PDB entry 6JQO | electron microscopy, 3.10 A resolution | chains E and F of the 6 polymer chains in the assembly

== Chain E (and F) ==
Molecule: Bifunctional protein PaaZ
Organism: Escherichia coli K-12
Notes: EC 3.3.2.12, 1.2.1.91; chain F of this document is another copy of the same molecule, construct and numbering; everything in this record applies to it too
UniProtKB: P77455 (PAAZ_ECOLI); residues 2-681 here = UniProt positions 2-681
Amino-acid sequence (688 residues; each row starts with the number of its first residue; numbers below 1 keep their minus sign (Met-6 is residue -6)):
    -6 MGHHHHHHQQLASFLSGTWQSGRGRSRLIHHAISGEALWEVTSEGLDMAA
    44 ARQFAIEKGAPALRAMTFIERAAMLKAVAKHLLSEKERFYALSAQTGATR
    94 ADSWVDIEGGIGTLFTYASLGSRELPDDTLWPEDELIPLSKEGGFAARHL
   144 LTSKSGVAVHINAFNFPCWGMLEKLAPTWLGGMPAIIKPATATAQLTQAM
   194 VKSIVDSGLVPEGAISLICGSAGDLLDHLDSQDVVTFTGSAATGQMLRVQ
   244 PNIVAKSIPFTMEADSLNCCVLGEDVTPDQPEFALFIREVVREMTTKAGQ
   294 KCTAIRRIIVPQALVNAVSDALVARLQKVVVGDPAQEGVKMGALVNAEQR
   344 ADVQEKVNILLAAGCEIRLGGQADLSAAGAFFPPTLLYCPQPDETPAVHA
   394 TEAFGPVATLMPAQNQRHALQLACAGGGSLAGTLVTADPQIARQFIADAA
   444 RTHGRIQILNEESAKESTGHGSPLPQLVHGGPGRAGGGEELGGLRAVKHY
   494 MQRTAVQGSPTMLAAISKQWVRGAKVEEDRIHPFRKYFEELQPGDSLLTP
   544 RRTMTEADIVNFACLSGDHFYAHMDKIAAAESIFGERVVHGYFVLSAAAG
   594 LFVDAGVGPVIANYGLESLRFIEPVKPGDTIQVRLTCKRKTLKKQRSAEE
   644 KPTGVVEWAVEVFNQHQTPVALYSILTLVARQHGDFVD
Unresolved in the structure: -6 to 1, 680-681
Sequence notes: initiating methionine (-6); expression tag (-5 to 1)
Small-molecule neighbours:
  - crotonyl coenzyme A (COO), molecule 1: Lys69, Leu76, Trp97, Val98, Gly102, Gly105, Phe108, Thr109, Ser112, Phe159, Trp162, Ser465, Pro466, Leu467, Gln469, Arg639
  - crotonyl coenzyme A (COO), molecule 2: Pro131, Leu132, Ser133
  - NADP (NAP; NADP nicotinamide-adenine-dinucleotide phosphate): Arg20, Ile154, Asn155, Ala156, Phe157, Asn158, Lys181, Pro182, Ala183, Thr184, Phe230, Thr231, Gly232, Ser233, Thr236, Leu240, Glu256, Ala257, Asp258, Cys295, Glu395, Phe397, Leu423, His472
What the authors report for this chain:
  - binding site for NADP: Ala257, Cys295, His472
  - binding site for crotonyl coenzyme A: Lys69, Phe108, Phe159, Trp162, Arg639
  - catalytic residues: Glu256, Cys295, Asp561, His566 (citing earlier work)
  - mutagenesis - K69A, R613A, K636A: decreased growth
  - mutagenesis - C295A: abolished growth in response to PA as the sole carbon source
  - mutagenesis - K69A: unchanged stability

== Chain E / chain F interface ==
Pairs across the interface (204):
  Arg57(E) - Arg444(F)
  Asp121(E) - Arg436(F)  salt bridge
  Leu123(E) - Arg436(F)
  Leu123(E) - Ile439(F)  hydrophobic
  Glu126(E) - Arg488(F)  salt bridge
  Asp127(E) - Arg488(F)  salt bridge
  Ile130(E) - Gln469(F)
  Ile130(E) - Leu470(F)  hydrophobic
  Leu132(E) - Gln469(F)
  Leu132(E) - Leu470(F)  hydrophobic
  Ser133(E) - Glu459(F)
  Lys134(E) - Glu459(F)
  Glu135(E) - Glu459(F)
  Gly137(E) - Glu455(F)
  Gly137(E) - Ser456(F)
  Phe138(E) - Ser456(F)
  Phe138(E) - Glu459(F)
  Phe138(E) - Ser460(F)
  Phe138(E) - Thr461(F)
  Ala140(E) - Leu470(F)  hydrophobic
  His142(E) - Gln469(F)
  His142(E) - Leu470(F)
  His142(E) - Val471(F)
  His142(E) - Arg488(F)
  Thr145(E) - Ala443(F)
  Ser146(E) - Arg444(F)  hydrogen bond (backbone-side chain)
  Ser148(E) - Arg444(F)
  Ser224(E) - Gly476(F)
  Gln225(E) - Arg444(F)
  Gln225(E) - Thr445(F)
  Gln238(E) - Val247(F)  hydrogen bond (side chain-backbone)
  Gln238(E) - Ala248(F)  hydrogen bond (side chain-backbone)
  Arg241(E) - Val247(F)
  Arg241(E) - Ser250(F)  hydrogen bond
  Val242(E) - Val242(F)  hydrophobic
  Val242(E) - Val247(F)  hydrophobic
  Val247(E) - Gln238(F)  hydrogen bond (backbone-side chain)
  Val247(E) - Arg241(F)
  Val247(E) - Val242(F)  hydrophobic
  Ala248(E) - Gln238(F)  hydrogen bond (backbone-side chain)
  Lys249(E) - Gly476(F)
  Ser250(E) - Arg241(F)  hydrogen bond
  Ser250(E) - Met255(F)
  Ser250(E) - Gly476(F)
  Ser250(E) - Gly479(F)
  Met255(E) - Ser250(F)
  Pro432(E) - Met505(F)  hydrophobic
  Pro432(E) - Ala508(F)
  Ala435(E) - Met505(F)  hydrophobic
  Arg436(E) - Asp121(F)  salt bridge
  Arg436(E) - Leu123(F)
  Arg436(E) - Ala508(F)
  Arg436(E) - Ile509(F)  hydrogen bond (side chain-backbone)
  Arg436(E) - Lys511(F)
  Ile439(E) - Leu123(F)  hydrophobic
  Ile439(E) - Ile509(F)  hydrophobic
  Ala443(E) - Thr145(F)
  Ala443(E) - Gln495(F)
  Ala443(E) - Thr497(F)  hydrogen bond (backbone-side chain)
  Arg444(E) - Arg57(F)
  Arg444(E) - Ser146(F)  hydrogen bond (side chain-backbone)
  Arg444(E) - Ser148(F)
  Arg444(E) - Gln225(F)
  Arg444(E) - Gln495(F)
  His446(E) - Thr497(F)  hydrogen bond (backbone-side chain)
  Gly447(E) - Thr497(F)
  Gly447(E) - Ala498(F)  hydrogen bond (backbone-backbone)
  Arg448(E) - Ala498(F)
  Arg448(E) - Gln500(F)
  Ile449(E) - Ala498(F)  hydrogen bond (backbone-backbone)
  Ile449(E) - Val499(F)
  Ile449(E) - Gln500(F)  hydrogen bond (backbone-backbone)
  Gln450(E) - Gln500(F)
  Ile451(E) - Gln500(F)  hydrogen bond (backbone-backbone)
  Ile451(E) - Gly501(F)
  Ile451(E) - Met505(F)  hydrophobic
  Asn453(E) - Ser502(F)
  Asn453(E) - Met505(F)
  Glu455(E) - Gly137(F)
  Glu455(E) - Ser502(F)
  Glu455(E) - Thr504(F)
  Ser456(E) - Gly137(F)
  Ser456(E) - Phe138(F)
  Glu459(E) - Ser133(F)
  Glu459(E) - Lys134(F)
  Glu459(E) - Glu135(F)  hydrogen bond (side chain-backbone)
  Glu459(E) - Phe138(F)
  Ser460(E) - Phe138(F)
  Thr461(E) - Phe138(F)
  Gln469(E) - Ile130(F)
  Gln469(E) - Leu132(F)
  Gln469(E) - His142(F)
  Leu470(E) - Ile130(F)  hydrophobic
  Leu470(E) - Leu132(F)  hydrophobic
  Leu470(E) - Ala140(F)  hydrophobic
  Leu470(E) - His142(F)
  Leu470(E) - Ala498(F)  hydrophobic
  Leu470(E) - Gln500(F)
  Val471(E) - His142(F)  hydrogen bond (backbone-side chain)
  Val471(E) - Arg496(F)
  Pro475(E) - Gln495(F)
  Gly476(E) - Ser224(F)
  Gly476(E) - Lys249(F)
  Gly476(E) - Ser250(F)
  Gly479(E) - Ser250(F)
  Glu482(E) - Arg496(F)  salt bridge
  Arg488(E) - Glu126(F)  salt bridge
  Arg488(E) - Asp127(F)  salt bridge
  Arg488(E) - His142(F)
  Arg488(E) - Arg496(F)
  Gln495(E) - Ala443(F)
  Gln495(E) - Arg444(F)
  Gln495(E) - Pro475(F)
  Arg496(E) - Val471(F)
  Arg496(E) - Glu482(F)  salt bridge
  Arg496(E) - Arg488(F)
  Thr497(E) - Ala443(F)  hydrogen bond (side chain-backbone)
  Thr497(E) - His446(F)  hydrogen bond (side chain-backbone)
  Thr497(E) - Gly447(F)
  Ala498(E) - Gly447(F)  hydrogen bond (backbone-backbone)
  Ala498(E) - Arg448(F)
  Ala498(E) - Ile449(F)  hydrogen bond (backbone-backbone)
  Ala498(E) - Leu470(F)  hydrophobic
  Val499(E) - Ile449(F)
  Gln500(E) - Arg448(F)
  Gln500(E) - Ile449(F)  hydrogen bond (backbone-backbone)
  Gln500(E) - Gln450(F)
  Gln500(E) - Ile451(F)  hydrogen bond (backbone-backbone)
  Gln500(E) - Leu470(F)
  Gly501(E) - Ile451(F)
  Gly501(E) - Ser456(F)
  Ser502(E) - Glu455(F)
  Thr504(E) - Glu455(F)
  Met505(E) - Pro432(F)  hydrophobic
  Met505(E) - Ala435(F)  hydrophobic
  Met505(E) - Ile451(F)  hydrophobic
  Met505(E) - Asn453(F)
  Ala508(E) - Pro432(F)  hydrophobic
  Ala508(E) - Arg436(F)
  Ile509(E) - Arg436(F)  hydrogen bond (backbone-side chain)
  Ile509(E) - Ile439(F)  hydrophobic
  Lys511(E) - Arg436(F)
  Arg545(E) - Leu558(F)
  Arg545(E) - Ser559(F)  hydrogen bond (side chain-backbone)
  Asn554(E) - Leu558(F)
  Phe555(E) - Leu558(F)  hydrophobic
  Phe555(E) - Ser589(F)
  Leu558(E) - Arg545(F)  hydrogen bond (backbone-side chain)
  Leu558(E) - Asn554(F)
  Leu558(E) - Phe555(F)  hydrophobic
  Leu558(E) - Leu558(F)  hydrophobic
  Ser559(E) - Arg545(F)  hydrogen bond (backbone-side chain)
  Ser559(E) - Ser589(F)
  Gly560(E) - Gly593(F)
  Asp561(E) - Val596(F)
  His562(E) - Ala598(F)
  Phe563(E) - Val596(F)  hydrophobic
  Phe563(E) - Asp597(F)
  Tyr564(E) - Ala598(F)
  Tyr564(E) - Gly599(F)
  Tyr564(E) - Val600(F)  hydrophobic
  Tyr564(E) - Val603(F)  hydrogen bond (side chain-backbone)
  Ala571(E) - Val600(F)  hydrophobic
  Tyr585(E) - Ser589(F)
  Tyr585(E) - Ala592(F)  hydrophobic
  Tyr585(E) - Asn606(F)
  Tyr585(E) - Leu609(F)
  Tyr585(E) - Ile668(F)
  Leu588(E) - Tyr585(F)
  Leu588(E) - Leu588(F)  hydrophobic
  Ser589(E) - Phe555(F)
  Ser589(E) - Ser559(F)
  Ser589(E) - Tyr585(F)
  Ala592(E) - Tyr585(F)  hydrophobic
  Gly593(E) - Ser559(F)
  Gly593(E) - Gly560(F)
  Val596(E) - Asp561(F)
  Val596(E) - Phe563(F)  hydrophobic
  Asp597(E) - Phe563(F)
  Ala598(E) - His562(F)
  Ala598(E) - Tyr564(F)
  Gly599(E) - Tyr564(F)
  Val600(E) - Tyr564(F)  hydrophobic
  Val600(E) - Ala571(F)  hydrophobic
  Val603(E) - Tyr564(F)  hydrogen bond (backbone-side chain)
  Tyr607(E) - Arg613(F)
  Tyr607(E) - Phe614(F)  hydrogen bond (backbone-backbone)
  Gly608(E) - Leu612(F)
  Gly608(E) - Phe614(F)
  Leu609(E) - Tyr585(F)
  Leu609(E) - Leu609(F)  hydrophobic
  Leu609(E) - Leu612(F)  hydrogen bond (backbone-backbone)
  Leu609(E) - Arg613(F)
  Glu610(E) - Glu610(F)
  Glu610(E) - Arg613(F)  salt bridge
  Leu612(E) - Gly608(F)
  Leu612(E) - Leu609(F)  hydrogen bond (backbone-backbone)
  Arg613(E) - Tyr607(F)
  Arg613(E) - Leu609(F)
  Arg613(E) - Glu610(F)  salt bridge
  Arg613(E) - Leu669(F)
  Phe614(E) - Tyr607(F)  hydrogen bond (backbone-backbone)
  Ile668(E) - Tyr585(F)
  Leu669(E) - Arg613(F)
Interface residues without a listed pair, chain E (110 interface residues in all): Lys147, Ile246, Ala440, Thr445, Gly462, Leu467, Ile576, Phe586, Ala590, Gly601, Ile604, Asn606, Ser611
Interface residues without a listed pair, chain F (112 interface residues in all): Gly136, Ile246, Ala440, Gly462, Leu467, Asp551, Ile576, Phe577, Phe586, Ala590, Gly601, Ile604, Ser611

== Summary ==
The interface between chain E and chain F involves 110 residues on one side and 112 on the other; the contacts
include 33 hydrogen bonds and 10 salt bridges. Among the polar pairs are Asp121(E)-Arg436(F),
Glu126(E)-Arg488(F) and Asp127(E)-Arg488(F). From the paper: catalytic residues Glu256(E), Cys295(E) and
Asp561(E) among others; K69A, R613A and K636A of chain E reduce growth.
Chain E and chain F are both Bifunctional protein PaaZ (Escherichia coli K-12); the structure, Structure of
PaaZ, a bifunctional enzyme in complex with NADP+ and CCoA, was determined by electron microscopy together
with 6JQL, 6JQM and 6JQN from the same study.
